Entry 6LAE (X-ray diffraction, 2.81 A resolution); this record covers chains B and D of the 4 polymer chains in the assembly.

Chain B:
Molecule: DNA repair protein complementing XP-A cells
From: Homo sapiens
UniProt: P23025 (XPA_HUMAN); residue numbers follow UniProt; this construct covers 98-239
Amino-acid sequence (145 residues; row label = number of the first residue in the row):
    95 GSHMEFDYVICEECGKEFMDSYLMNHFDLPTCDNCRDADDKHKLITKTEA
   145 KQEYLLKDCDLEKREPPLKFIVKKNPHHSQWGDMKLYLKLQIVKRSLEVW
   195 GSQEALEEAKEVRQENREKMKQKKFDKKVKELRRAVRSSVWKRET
Not modelled in the structure: 95-100, 217-239
Differences from the reference sequence: expression tag (95-97)
Bound ions: Zn2+: Cys-105, Cys-108, Cys-126, Cys-129
Swiss-Prot annotation at these positions:
  - zinc finger: Cys-105 to Cys-129
  - binding site (Zn(2+)): Cys-105, Cys-108, Cys-126, Cys-129
  - modified residue: Ser-196 (Phosphoserine)
  - cross-link: Lys-145 (Glycyl lysine isopeptide (Lys-Gly) (interchain with G-Cter in SUMO2))

Chain D:
Molecule: 11-nt DNA strand
Sequence (11 nucleotides; row label = number of the first residue in the row):
     1 TGGCGAGATGC

Interface between chain B and chain D:
Pairs across the interface (5; chain B residue first):
  Lys-151(B) / DG5(D)  salt bridge to the phosphate
  Gln-174(B) / DC11(D)  sugar contact
  Trp-175(B) / DC11(D)  stacking on the base
  Arg-211(B) / DG7(D)  salt bridge to the phosphate
  Lys-215(B) / DA8(D)  salt bridge to the phosphate
Other interface residues (no listed pair), chain B (7 interface residues in all): Gly-176, Arg-207

Overview:
7 residues of chain B and 4 residues of chain D are in contact; the contacts include 3 salt bridges and 1
aromatic stacking contact. Polar contacts include Lys-151(B)/DG5(D), Arg-211(B)/DG7(D) and Lys-215(B)/DA8(D).
From UniProt: 4 Zn2+-binding residues on chain B.
Here chain B is DNA repair protein complementing XP-A cells (Homo sapiens) and chain D is an 11-nt DNA strand.
Entry 6LAE (Crystal structure of the DNA-binding domain of human XPA in complex with DNA) was determined by
X-ray diffraction.
